Entry 7MLB (X-ray diffraction, 3.60 A resolution); this record covers chains C and D of the 9 polymer chains in the assembly.

== Chain C ==
Name: DNA-directed RNA polymerase subunit beta
From: Thermus thermophilus (strain HB8 / ATCC 27634 / DSM 579)
Notes: EC 2.7.7.6
UniProtKB: Q8RQE9 (RPOB_THET8); residues 1-1119 here = UniProt positions 1-1119
Sequence (1119 residues; row label = number of the first residue in the row):
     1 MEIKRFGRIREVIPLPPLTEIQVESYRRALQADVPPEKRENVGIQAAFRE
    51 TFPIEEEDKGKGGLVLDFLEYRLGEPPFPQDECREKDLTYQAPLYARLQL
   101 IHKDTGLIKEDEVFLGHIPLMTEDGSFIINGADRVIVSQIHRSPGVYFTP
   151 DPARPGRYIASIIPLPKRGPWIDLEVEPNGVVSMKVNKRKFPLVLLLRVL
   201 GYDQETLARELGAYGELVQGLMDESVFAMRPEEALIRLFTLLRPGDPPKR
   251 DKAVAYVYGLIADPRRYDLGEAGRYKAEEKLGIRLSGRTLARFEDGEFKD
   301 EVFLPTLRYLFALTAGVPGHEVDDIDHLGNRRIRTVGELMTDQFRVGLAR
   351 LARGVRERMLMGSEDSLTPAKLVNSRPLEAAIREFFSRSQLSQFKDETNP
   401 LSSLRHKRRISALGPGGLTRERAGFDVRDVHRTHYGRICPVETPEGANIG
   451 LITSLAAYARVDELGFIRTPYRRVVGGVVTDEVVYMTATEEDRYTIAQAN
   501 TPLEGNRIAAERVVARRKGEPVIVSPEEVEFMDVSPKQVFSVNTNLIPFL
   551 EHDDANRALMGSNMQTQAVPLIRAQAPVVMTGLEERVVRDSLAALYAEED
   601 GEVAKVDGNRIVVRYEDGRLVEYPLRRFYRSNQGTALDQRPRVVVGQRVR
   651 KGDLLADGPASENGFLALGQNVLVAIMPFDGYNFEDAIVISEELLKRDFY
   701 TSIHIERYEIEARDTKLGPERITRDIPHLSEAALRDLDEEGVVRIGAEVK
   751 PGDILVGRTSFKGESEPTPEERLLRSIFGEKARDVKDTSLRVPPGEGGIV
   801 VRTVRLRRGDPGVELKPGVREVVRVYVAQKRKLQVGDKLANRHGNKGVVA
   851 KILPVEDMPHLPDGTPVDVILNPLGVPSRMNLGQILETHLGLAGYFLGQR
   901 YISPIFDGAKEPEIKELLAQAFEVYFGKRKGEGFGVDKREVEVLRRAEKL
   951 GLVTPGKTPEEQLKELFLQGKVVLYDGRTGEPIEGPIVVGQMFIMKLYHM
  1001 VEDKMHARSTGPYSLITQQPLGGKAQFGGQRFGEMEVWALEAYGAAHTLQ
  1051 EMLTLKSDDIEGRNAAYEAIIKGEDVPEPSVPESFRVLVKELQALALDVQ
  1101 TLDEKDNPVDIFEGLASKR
Not modelled in the structure: 57-63, 1119

== Chain D ==
Name: DNA-directed RNA polymerase subunit beta'
From: Thermus thermophilus (strain HB8 / ATCC 27634 / DSM 579)
Notes: EC 2.7.7.6
UniProtKB: Q8RQE8 (RPOC_THET8); numbering as in UniProt (aligned over 1-1524)
Sequence (1524 residues; each row starts with the number of its first residue):
     1 MKKEVRKVRIALASPEKIRSWSYGEVEKPETINYRTLKPERDGLFDERIF
    51 GPIKDYECACGKYKRQRFEGKVCERCGVEVTKSIVRRYRMGHIELATPAA
   101 HIWFVKDVPSKIGTLLDLSATELEQVLYFSKYIVLDPKGAILNGVPVEKR
   151 QLLTDEEYRELRYGKQETYPLPPGVDALVKDGEEVVKGQELAPGVVSRLD
   201 GVALYRFPRRVRVEYVKKERAGLRLPLAAWVEKEAYKPGEILAELPEPYL
   251 FRAEEEGVVELKELEEGAFLVLRREDEPVATYFLPVGMTPLVVHGEIVEK
   301 GQPLAEAKGLLRMPRQVRAAQVEAEEEGETVYLTLFLEWTEPKDYRVQPH
   351 MNVVVPEGARVEAGDKIVAAIDPEEEVIAEAEGVVHLHEPASILVVKARV
   401 YPFEDDVEVSTGDRVAPGDVLADGGKVKSDVYGRVEVDLVRNVVRVVESY
   451 DIDARMGAEAIQQLLKELDLEALEKELLEEMKHPSRARRAKARKRLEVVR
   501 AFLDSGNRPEWMILEAVPVLPPDLRPMVQVDGGRFATSDLNDLYRRLINR
   551 NNRLKKLLAQGAPEIIIRNEKRMLQEAVDALLDNGRRGAPVTNPGSDRPL
   601 RSLTDILSGKQGRFRQNLLGKRVDYSGRSVIVVGPQLKLHQCGLPKRMAL
   651 ELFKPFLLKKMEEKGIAPNVKAARRMLERQRDIKDEVWDALEEVIHGKVV
   701 LLNRAPTLHRLGIQAFQPVLVEGQSIQLHPLVCEAFNADFDGDQMAVHVP
   751 LSSFAQAEARIQMLSAHNLLSPASGEPLAKPSRDIILGLYYITQVRKEKK
   801 GAGLEFATPEEALAAHERGEVALNAPIKVAGRETSVGRLKYVFANPDEAL
   851 LAVAHGIVDLQDVVTVRYMGKRLETSPGRILFARIVAEAVEDEKVAWELI
   901 QLDVPQEKNSLKDLVYQAFLRLGMEKTARLLDALKYYGFTFSTTSGITIG
   951 IDDAVIPEEKKQYLEEADRKLLQIEQAYEMGFLTDRERYDQILQLWTETT
  1001 EKVTQAVFKNFEENYPFNPLYVMAQSGARGNPQQIRQLCGLRGLMQKPSG
  1051 ETFEVPVRSSFREGLTVLEYFISSHGARKGGADTALRTADSGYLTRKLVD
  1101 VTHEIVVREADCGTTNYISVPLFQPDEVTRSLRLRKRADIEAGLYGRVLA
  1151 REVEVLGVRLEEGRYLSMDDVHLLIKAAEAGEIQEVPVRSPLTCQTRYGV
  1201 CQKCYGYDLSMARPVSIGEAVGIVAAQSIGEPGTQLTMRTFHTGGVAGAA
  1251 DITQGLPRVIELFEARRPKAKAVISEIDGVVRIEETEEKLSVFVESEGFS
  1301 KEYKLPKEARLLVKDGDYVEAGQPLTRGAIDPHQLLEAKGPEAVERYLVE
  1351 EIQKVYRAQGVKLHDKHIEIVVRQMMKYVEVTDPGDSRLLEGQVLEKWDV
  1401 EALNERLIAEGKTPVAWKPLLMGVTKSALSTKSWLSAASFQNTTHVLTEA
  1451 AIAGKKDELIGLKENVILGRLIPAGTGSDFVRFTQVVDQKTLKAIEEARK
  1501 EAVEAKERPAARRGVKREQPGKQA
Not modelled in the structure: 1-2, 1238-1251, 1503-1524
Metal / ion sites: Zn2+ site 1: Cys58, Cys60, Cys73, Cys76; Mg2+ site 1: Asp739, Asp741, Asp743 (shared with 1 residue of chain I); Mg2+ site 2 near Lys840 (its only coordinating residue here); Mg2+ site 3: Trp897, Ile900; Zn2+ site 2: Cys1112, Cys1194, Cys1201, Cys1204

== Chain C / chain D interface ==
Residue-residue contacts - 391 pairs, chain C then chain D:
  Phe425(C) - Lys1079(D)
  Phe425(C) - Asp1083(D)
  Phe425(C) - Leu1086(D)  hydrophobic
  Arg428(C) - Arg1078(D)  hydrogen bond (backbone-side chain)
  Arg428(C) - Ala1082(D)
  Arg428(C) - Leu1086(D)
  Asp429(C) - Pro1048(D)
  Asp429(C) - Arg1078(D)
  Asp429(C) - Lys1079(D)
  Val430(C) - Pro1048(D)
  Val430(C) - Phe1071(D)  hydrophobic
  Val430(C) - Ser1074(D)
  Val430(C) - His1075(D)  hydrogen bond (backbone-side chain)
  Val430(C) - Arg1078(D)
  His431(C) - Phe1071(D)
  His431(C) - His1075(D)
  Arg432(C) - Phe1071(D)
  Arg432(C) - His1075(D)
  His434(C) - Phe1071(D)
  Tyr435(C) - Val1067(D)
  Tyr435(C) - Phe1071(D)
  Pro440(C) - Phe1071(D)  hydrophobic
  Pro440(C) - Ser1074(D)
  Pro440(C) - Arg1078(D)
  Val441(C) - Tyr1070(D)  hydrophobic
  Thr443(C) - Arg1078(D)
  Gly446(C) - Ala1085(D)
  Ile449(C) - Arg1078(D)
  Ile449(C) - Gly1081(D)
  Ile449(C) - Ala1082(D)
  Gly450(C) - Arg1078(D)
  Gln498(C) - Val1067(D)
  Gln498(C) - Leu1068(D)
  Arg516(C) - Leu1068(D)
  Glu520(C) - Lys1047(D)  salt bridge
  Pro521(C) - Val1055(D)  hydrophobic
  Pro521(C) - Leu1068(D)  hydrophobic
  Pro536(C) - Val1067(D)  hydrophobic
  Val539(C) - Val1067(D)  hydrophobic
  Phe540(C) - Tyr1070(D)  hydrophobic
  Leu550(C) - Tyr1070(D)
  Glu551(C) - Gly1064(D)
  Glu551(C) - Leu1065(D)  hydrogen bond (backbone-backbone)
  His552(C) - Phe1061(D)  hydrogen bond (side chain-backbone)
  His552(C) - Arg1062(D)  hydrogen bond (side chain-backbone)
  His552(C) - Glu1063(D)
  His552(C) - Gly1064(D)
  Asp553(C) - Phe1061(D)
  Asp553(C) - Tyr1070(D)  hydrogen bond (backbone-side chain)
  Asp554(C) - Arg1042(D)  salt bridge
  Asp554(C) - Phe1061(D)
  Asp554(C) - Tyr1070(D)
  Ala555(C) - Tyr1070(D)
  Ala558(C) - Tyr1070(D)
  Ile676(C) - Ile947(D)
  Ile676(C) - Thr948(D)  hydrogen bond (backbone-side chain)
  Met677(C) - Thr943(D)
  Met677(C) - Ile947(D)
  Pro678(C) - Asp784(D)
  Pro678(C) - Ser942(D)
  Pro678(C) - Thr943(D)
  Pro678(C) - Ile947(D)
  Phe679(C) - Thr943(D)
  Asp680(C) - Pro635(D)
  Asp680(C) - Phe939(D)
  Asp680(C) - Thr943(D)
  Gly681(C) - Val633(D)
  Gly681(C) - Pro635(D)
  Gly681(C) - Phe939(D)
  Tyr682(C) - Val633(D)
  Tyr682(C) - Pro635(D)
  Phe684(C) - Val633(D)  hydrophobic
  Phe684(C) - Pro730(D)  hydrophobic
  Phe684(C) - Phe740(D)
  Phe684(C) - Ser782(D)
  Phe684(C) - Arg783(D)
  Phe684(C) - Asp784(D)
  Phe684(C) - Phe939(D)  hydrophobic
  Glu685(C) - Phe740(D)  hydrogen bond (backbone-backbone)
  Glu685(C) - Arg783(D)  salt bridge
  Glu685(C) - Arg1029(D)  salt bridge
  Ala687(C) - Val633(D)  hydrophobic
  Arg713(C) - Gln529(D)
  Arg713(C) - Gly532(D)
  Arg713(C) - Gly533(D)
  Lys716(C) - Arg35(D)
  Lys716(C) - Leu37(D)
  Lys750(C) - Arg681(D)
  Pro751(C) - Gln680(D)  hydrogen bond (backbone-backbone)
  Asp753(C) - Arg679(D)  salt bridge
  Asp753(C) - Arg681(D)  salt bridge
  Glu764(C) - Lys54(D)  salt bridge
  Glu766(C) - Lys64(D)
  Pro767(C) - Arg65(D)  hydrogen bond (backbone-side chain)
  Thr768(C) - Arg65(D)
  Pro769(C) - Arg65(D)
  Gln834(C) - Gln724(D)  hydrogen bond
  Val835(C) - Val632(D)  hydrophobic
  Val835(C) - Ser725(D)  hydrogen bond (backbone-side chain)
  Gly836(C) - Ser725(D)
  Lys838(C) - Asp741(D)
  Gly847(C) - Phe740(D)
  Val848(C) - Val632(D)  hydrophobic
  Val848(C) - Phe740(D)  hydrogen bond (backbone-backbone)
  Val849(C) - Val632(D)
  Ala850(C) - Val632(D)  hydrophobic
  Ala850(C) - Val633(D)  hydrophobic
  Asn872(C) - Asp784(D)  hydrogen bond
  Pro873(C) - Ile947(D)
  Pro873(C) - Ile949(D)
  Leu874(C) - Arg783(D)
  Leu874(C) - Asp784(D)
  Leu874(C) - Met1023(D)  hydrophobic
  Leu874(C) - Arg1029(D)
  Val876(C) - Ile949(D)  hydrophobic
  Pro877(C) - Ile949(D)
  Pro877(C) - Leu1020(D)  hydrophobic
  Pro877(C) - Met1023(D)  hydrophobic
  Pro877(C) - Arg1029(D)
  Pro877(C) - Leu1038(D)
  Ser878(C) - Arg1029(D)  hydrogen bond
  Ser878(C) - Gln1034(D)
  Arg879(C) - Arg1029(D)
  Met880(C) - Gln1034(D)
  Met880(C) - Gln1037(D)
  Met880(C) - Leu1038(D)  hydrophobic
  Leu882(C) - Ile951(D)  hydrophobic
  Leu882(C) - Leu1038(D)  hydrophobic
  Leu882(C) - Phe1061(D)
  Leu882(C) - Arg1062(D)
  Ile885(C) - Ile949(D)
  Ile885(C) - Gly950(D)
  Ile885(C) - Ile951(D)
  Leu886(C) - Ile951(D)  hydrophobic
  His889(C) - Gly950(D)
  His889(C) - Ile951(D)  hydrogen bond (side chain-backbone)
  Phe906(C) - Leu1065(D)
  Phe906(C) - Thr1066(D)
  Phe906(C) - Val1067(D)
  Phe906(C) - Tyr1070(D)  hydrophobic
  Glu911(C) - Ile951(D)
  Glu911(C) - Asp952(D)
  Glu911(C) - Arg1062(D)  salt bridge
  Lys915(C) - Asp952(D)  salt bridge
  Arg945(C) - Asp859(D)  salt bridge
  Arg946(C) - Tyr791(D)
  Arg946(C) - Arg796(D)
  Arg946(C) - Asp859(D)  salt bridge
  Arg946(C) - Gln861(D)
  Lys949(C) - Arg796(D)
  Lys949(C) - Glu798(D)  salt bridge
  Leu950(C) - Phe1017(D)  hydrophobic
  Gln969(C) - Asp952(D)
  Lys971(C) - Asp953(D)  salt bridge
  Ile983(C) - Thr943(D)
  Ile983(C) - Thr944(D)
  Ile983(C) - Gly946(D)
  Glu984(C) - Tyr791(D)  hydrogen bond
  Glu984(C) - Thr944(D)  hydrogen bond (backbone-backbone)
  Pro986(C) - Thr948(D)
  Val988(C) - Thr948(D)  hydrogen bond (backbone-side chain)
  Val988(C) - Ile949(D)
  Val988(C) - Gly950(D)
  Val1001(C) - Val630(D)  hydrophobic
  Val1001(C) - Ser725(D)
  Glu1002(C) - Gln724(D)
  Lys1004(C) - Arg628(D)
  Lys1004(C) - Gln744(D)
  Met1005(C) - Arg628(D)
  Met1005(C) - Ser629(D)
  Met1005(C) - Met648(D)  hydrophobic
  Met1005(C) - Gln724(D)
  His1006(C) - Gly627(D)
  His1006(C) - Arg628(D)  hydrogen bond (backbone-backbone)
  His1006(C) - Met648(D)
  Ala1007(C) - Ser626(D)
  Ala1007(C) - Gly627(D)
  Ala1007(C) - Met648(D)  hydrophobic
  Ala1007(C) - Glu651(D)
  Arg1008(C) - Asp624(D)  salt bridge
  Arg1008(C) - Tyr625(D)  hydrogen bond (backbone-backbone)
  Arg1008(C) - Ser626(D)  hydrogen bond (backbone-backbone)
  Arg1008(C) - Glu651(D)
  Ser1009(C) - Asp624(D)
  Ser1009(C) - Tyr625(D)  hydrogen bond (backbone-backbone)
  Ser1009(C) - Glu651(D)  hydrogen bond
  Ser1009(C) - Lys654(D)
  Thr1010(C) - Asp624(D)
  Tyr1013(C) - Asp624(D)  hydrogen bond
  Leu1015(C) - Arg87(D)  hydrogen bond (backbone-side chain)
  Leu1015(C) - Val528(D)  hydrophobic
  Ile1016(C) - Arg87(D)  hydrogen bond (backbone-side chain)
  Ile1016(C) - Leu524(D)
  Ile1016(C) - Pro526(D)
  Ile1016(C) - Arg613(D)
  Thr1017(C) - Arg613(D)
  Thr1017(C) - Asn617(D)
  Gln1018(C) - Arg87(D)
  Gln1019(C) - Asn617(D)  hydrogen bond (side chain-backbone)
  Gln1019(C) - Lys621(D)
  Pro1020(C) - Arg622(D)
  Pro1020(C) - Asp624(D)
  Leu1021(C) - Arg622(D)
  Gly1022(C) - Arg622(D)
  Phe1027(C) - Glu651(D)
  Gly1029(C) - Arg622(D)  hydrogen bond (backbone-side chain)
  Gly1029(C) - Val623(D)
  Gly1029(C) - Ser626(D)
  Gln1030(C) - Arg622(D)
  Gln1030(C) - Val623(D)  hydrogen bond (backbone-backbone)
  Gln1030(C) - Ser626(D)  hydrogen bond (backbone-side chain)
  Gln1030(C) - Gly627(D)
  Gln1030(C) - Arg628(D)  hydrogen bond
  Arg1031(C) - Arg615(D)  hydrogen bond (side chain-backbone)
  Arg1031(C) - Gln616(D)  hydrogen bond (side chain-backbone)
  Arg1031(C) - Gly620(D)
  Arg1031(C) - Lys621(D)
  Arg1031(C) - Arg622(D)
  Phe1032(C) - Gly620(D)
  Phe1032(C) - Lys621(D)  hydrogen bond (backbone-backbone)
  Phe1032(C) - Ile713(D)  hydrophobic
  Phe1032(C) - His748(D)
  Glu1034(C) - Arg615(D)  salt bridge
  Glu1034(C) - Leu619(D)
  Glu1034(C) - Arg1096(D)  salt bridge
  Met1035(C) - Thr707(D)
  Glu1036(C) - Asn703(D)
  Glu1036(C) - Thr707(D)  hydrogen bond
  Glu1036(C) - Ile713(D)
  Val1037(C) - Leu619(D)
  Trp1038(C) - Thr1095(D)
  Trp1038(C) - Arg1096(D)
  Trp1038(C) - Val1099(D)
  Trp1038(C) - Ile1223(D)
  Trp1038(C) - Gln1227(D)  hydrogen bond (backbone-side chain)
  Ala1039(C) - Thr707(D)
  Ala1039(C) - Arg710(D)
  Ala1039(C) - Ile713(D)  hydrophobic
  Ala1039(C) - Gln1227(D)
  Leu1040(C) - Met763(D)  hydrophobic
  Glu1041(C) - Ala1220(D)
  Glu1041(C) - Ile1223(D)
  Glu1041(C) - Leu1462(D)
  Glu1041(C) - Val1466(D)
  Glu1041(C) - Ile1472(D)
  Ala1042(C) - Arg710(D)  hydrogen bond (backbone-side chain)
  Ala1042(C) - Ile1223(D)  hydrophobic
  Ala1042(C) - Val1224(D)  hydrophobic
  Ala1042(C) - Gln1227(D)
  Tyr1043(C) - Arg710(D)  hydrogen bond (side chain-backbone)
  Tyr1043(C) - Leu711(D)
  Tyr1043(C) - Ile713(D)  hydrogen bond (side chain-backbone)
  Tyr1043(C) - Gln714(D)
  Tyr1043(C) - Gln762(D)  hydrogen bond (backbone-side chain)
  Tyr1043(C) - Met763(D)  hydrophobic
  Tyr1043(C) - Asn768(D)
  Gly1044(C) - Gln762(D)  hydrogen bond (backbone-side chain)
  Gly1044(C) - Gly1475(D)
  Gly1044(C) - Thr1476(D)  hydrogen bond (backbone-backbone)
  Ala1045(C) - Glu758(D)
  Ala1045(C) - Gln762(D)
  Ala1045(C) - Met763(D)  hydrophobic
  Ala1046(C) - Glu758(D)  hydrogen bond (backbone-side chain)
  Ala1046(C) - Leu1471(D)  hydrophobic
  Ala1046(C) - Ile1472(D)  hydrophobic
  Ala1046(C) - Thr1476(D)
  His1047(C) - Phe754(D)
  His1047(C) - Glu758(D)  salt bridge
  His1047(C) - Leu1471(D)
  His1047(C) - Thr1476(D)
  Thr1048(C) - Leu701(D)
  Thr1048(C) - Ala755(D)  hydrogen bond (side chain-backbone)
  Thr1048(C) - Glu758(D)  hydrogen bond (backbone-side chain)
  Gln1050(C) - Gly1469(D)  hydrogen bond (side chain-backbone)
  Gln1050(C) - Arg1470(D)
  Gln1050(C) - Leu1471(D)
  Glu1051(C) - Pro750(D)
  Glu1051(C) - Leu751(D)  hydrogen bond (side chain-backbone)
  Glu1051(C) - Ser752(D)  hydrogen bond (side chain-backbone)
  Glu1051(C) - Ala755(D)
  Met1052(C) - Val623(D)
  Met1052(C) - His748(D)
  Leu1053(C) - Lys621(D)
  Leu1053(C) - Val1466(D)
  Thr1054(C) - Gly1469(D)
  Lys1056(C) - Val623(D)
  Lys1056(C) - Asp624(D)  hydrogen bond (backbone-backbone)
  Lys1056(C) - Tyr625(D)
  Lys1056(C) - Val749(D)  hydrogen bond (side chain-backbone)
  Lys1056(C) - Leu751(D)
  Ser1057(C) - Lys621(D)
  Ser1057(C) - Arg622(D)  hydrogen bond (side chain-backbone)
  Asp1058(C) - Lys621(D)
  Tyr1067(C) - Pro655(D)  hydrophobic
  Tyr1067(C) - Leu658(D)
  Tyr1067(C) - Arg674(D)  hydrogen bond
  Ile1070(C) - Tyr625(D)
  Ile1070(C) - Pro655(D)  hydrophobic
  Ile1070(C) - Phe656(D)
  Ile1070(C) - Lys659(D)
  Ile1071(C) - Pro655(D)  hydrophobic
  Ile1071(C) - Leu658(D)  hydrophobic
  Ile1071(C) - Lys659(D)
  Ile1071(C) - Val670(D)
  Lys1072(C) - Lys659(D)
  Gly1073(C) - Lys659(D)
  Asp1075(C) - Ser753(D)
  Val1076(C) - Leu751(D)  hydrophobic
  Val1076(C) - Ser752(D)
  Pro1082(C) - Leu1468(D)
  Pro1082(C) - Gly1469(D)
  Glu1083(C) - Arg87(D)  salt bridge
  Glu1083(C) - Tyr88(D)  hydrogen bond
  Ser1084(C) - Asn617(D)
  Ser1084(C) - Leu618(D)
  Phe1085(C) - Leu618(D)
  Phe1085(C) - Ile1467(D)
  Phe1085(C) - Leu1468(D)  hydrophobic
  Arg1086(C) - Tyr88(D)
  Val1087(C) - Arg87(D)
  Val1087(C) - Leu524(D)  hydrophobic
  Val1087(C) - Arg613(D)
  Leu1088(C) - Leu607(D)  hydrophobic
  Leu1088(C) - Phe614(D)  hydrophobic
  Leu1088(C) - Leu618(D)  hydrophobic
  Lys1090(C) - Arg87(D)
  Lys1090(C) - Tyr88(D)  hydrogen bond (side chain-backbone)
  Lys1090(C) - Met90(D)
  Lys1090(C) - Leu520(D)
  Lys1090(C) - Leu524(D)
  Glu1091(C) - Leu520(D)
  Glu1091(C) - Ile606(D)
  Glu1091(C) - Leu607(D)
  Glu1091(C) - Arg613(D)  salt bridge
  Leu1092(C) - Leu607(D)  hydrophobic
  Leu1092(C) - Leu1447(D)  hydrophobic
  Gln1093(C) - Trp21(D)
  Gln1093(C) - Met90(D)
  Gln1093(C) - Pro518(D)
  Ala1094(C) - Met90(D)
  Ala1094(C) - Leu520(D)  hydrophobic
  Ala1094(C) - Leu582(D)
  Ala1094(C) - Leu603(D)
  Leu1095(C) - His101(D)  hydrogen bond (backbone-side chain)
  Leu1095(C) - Trp103(D)  hydrophobic
  Leu1095(C) - Leu582(D)
  Leu1095(C) - Leu603(D)  hydrophobic
  Leu1095(C) - Thr604(D)
  Leu1095(C) - Leu607(D)  hydrophobic
  Ala1096(C) - Ala13(D)
  Ala1096(C) - His101(D)
  Ala1096(C) - Leu514(D)  hydrophobic
  Leu1097(C) - Ala11(D)
  Leu1097(C) - Trp21(D)
  Leu1097(C) - Trp103(D)  hydrophobic
  Leu1097(C) - Ala1451(D)  hydrophobic
  Asp1098(C) - Arg9(D)
  Asp1098(C) - Ile10(D)
  Asp1098(C) - Ala11(D)  hydrogen bond (backbone-backbone)
  Asp1098(C) - Lys17(D)
  Asp1098(C) - Trp21(D)
  Val1099(C) - Arg9(D)
  Gln1100(C) - Val8(D)
  Gln1100(C) - Arg9(D)  hydrogen bond (backbone-backbone)
  Thr1101(C) - Val5(D)
  Thr1101(C) - Lys7(D)
  Leu1102(C) - Val5(D)
  Leu1102(C) - Arg6(D)  hydrogen bond (backbone-backbone)
  Leu1102(C) - Lys7(D)  hydrogen bond (backbone-backbone)
  Leu1102(C) - Arg9(D)
  Asp1103(C) - Glu4(D)
  Asp1103(C) - Arg6(D)
  Glu1104(C) - Lys3(D)  salt bridge
  Glu1104(C) - Glu4(D)
  Glu1104(C) - Arg6(D)
  Asp1106(C) - Lys7(D)  salt bridge
  Asp1106(C) - Lys1456(D)  salt bridge
  Val1109(C) - Val5(D)  hydrophobic
  Phe1112(C) - Tyr88(D)  hydrophobic
  Leu1115(C) - Tyr23(D)  hydrogen bond (backbone-side chain)
  Leu1115(C) - Ile84(D)  hydrophobic
  Leu1115(C) - Val85(D)  hydrophobic
  Leu1115(C) - Tyr88(D)  hydrophobic
  Leu1115(C) - Arg89(D)  hydrogen bond (backbone-side chain)
  Ala1116(C) - Tyr23(D)
  Ala1116(C) - Tyr88(D)  hydrophobic
  Ser1117(C) - Tyr23(D)  hydrogen bond (backbone-side chain)
  Lys1118(C) - Arg19(D)  hydrogen bond (side chain-backbone)
  Lys1118(C) - Ser20(D)  hydrogen bond (side chain-backbone)
  Lys1118(C) - Ser22(D)  hydrogen bond (side chain-backbone)
  Lys1118(C) - Tyr23(D)  hydrogen bond (backbone-side chain)
Also at the interface, not in a pair above, chain C (179 interface residues in all): Ala423, Cys439, Ala447, Thr453, Val514, Asn556, Asn683, Asp686, Ala732, Glu748, Lys846, Gly985, Ile987, Gly1033, Leu1049, Leu1055
Also at the interface, not in a pair above, chain D (200 interface residues in all): Leu12, Ile18, Lys82, Phe104, Pro521, Asp523, Asp531, Tyr544, Ile631, Gln636, Arg647, Leu652, Glu662, Leu708, His709, Cys733, Asp739, Gly742, Ala746, Leu787, Ser945, Tyr1015, Ala1028, Gly1030, Phe1053, Ala1077, Trp1434, Ala1474, Gly1477

== Summary ==
The interface between chain C and chain D involves 179 residues on one side and 200 on the other, with 67
hydrogen bonds and 22 salt bridges. Polar pairs include Glu520(C)-Lys1047(D), Asp554(C)-Arg1042(D) and
Glu685(C)-Arg783(D).
Chain C is DNA-directed RNA polymerase subunit beta and chain D is DNA-directed RNA polymerase subunit beta',
both from Thermus thermophilus (strain HB8 / ATCC 27634 / DSM 579); the structure, Crystal structure of
Thermus thermophilus transcription initiation complex with 5nt RNA, was determined by X-ray diffraction
together with 7MLI, 7MLJ and 7RDQ from the same study.
